8HWF - chains C and B of the 7 polymer chains in the assembly; structure by electron microscopy, 3.30 A resolution.

[Chain C (and B)]
Protein: Primase D5
Source organism: Monkeypox virus
Notes: chain B of this document is another copy of the same molecule, construct and numbering; everything in this record applies to it too
UniProt: Q5IXS3 (Q5IXS3_MONPV); numbering as in UniProt (aligned over 1-785)
Chain sequence (785 residues; row label = number of the first residue in the row):
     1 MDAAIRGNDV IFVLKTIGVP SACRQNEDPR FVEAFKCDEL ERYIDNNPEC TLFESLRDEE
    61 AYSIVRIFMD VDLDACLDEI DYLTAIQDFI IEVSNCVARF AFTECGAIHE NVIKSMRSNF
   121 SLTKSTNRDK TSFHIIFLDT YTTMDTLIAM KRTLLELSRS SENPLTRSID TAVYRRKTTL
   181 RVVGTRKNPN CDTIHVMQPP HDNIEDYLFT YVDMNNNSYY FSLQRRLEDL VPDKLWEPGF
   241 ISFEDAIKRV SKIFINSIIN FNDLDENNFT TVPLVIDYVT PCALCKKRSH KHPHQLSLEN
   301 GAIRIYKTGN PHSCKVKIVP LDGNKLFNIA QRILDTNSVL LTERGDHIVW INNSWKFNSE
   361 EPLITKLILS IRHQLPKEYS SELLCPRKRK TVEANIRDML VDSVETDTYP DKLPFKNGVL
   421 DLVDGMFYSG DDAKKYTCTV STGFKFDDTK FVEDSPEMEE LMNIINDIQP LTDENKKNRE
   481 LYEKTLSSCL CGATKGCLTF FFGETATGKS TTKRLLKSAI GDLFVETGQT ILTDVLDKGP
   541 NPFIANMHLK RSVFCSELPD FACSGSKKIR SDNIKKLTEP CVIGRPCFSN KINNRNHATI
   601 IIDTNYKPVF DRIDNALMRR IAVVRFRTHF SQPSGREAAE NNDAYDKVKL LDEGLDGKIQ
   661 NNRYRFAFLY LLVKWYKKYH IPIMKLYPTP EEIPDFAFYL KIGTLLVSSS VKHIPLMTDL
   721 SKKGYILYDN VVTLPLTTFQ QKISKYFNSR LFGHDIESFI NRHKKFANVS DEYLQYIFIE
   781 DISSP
Disordered / not traced: 1-322, 701-785
Bound ions: Mg2+: Ser-510 (together with ADP)
Residues lining bound ligands: ADP (adenosine-5'-diphosphate): Asn-463, Ile-464, Asp-467, Ile-468, Glu-504, Thr-505, Ala-506, Thr-507, Gly-508, Lys-509, Ser-510, Thr-511, Phe-630, Lys-649, Leu-650, Leu-651, Asp-652, Leu-655, Asp-656

[Chain C / chain B interface]
Pairs across the interface (54):
  Gly-323(C) / Leu-384(B)
  Asn-324(C) / Leu-384(B)  hydrogen bond (side chain-backbone)
  Phe-327(C) / Leu-384(B)  hydrophobic
  Leu-341(C) / Glu-361(B)
  Gly-345(C) / Glu-361(B)
  Thr-391(C) / Pro-386(B)
  Asn-395(C) / Pro-386(B)
  Asn-395(C) / Arg-389(B)  hydrogen bond
  Arg-397(C) / Lys-366(B)
  Asp-398(C) / Pro-362(B)
  Asp-398(C) / Thr-365(B)  hydrogen bond
  Asp-398(C) / Lys-366(B)
  Asp-398(C) / Leu-369(B)
  Asp-398(C) / Arg-389(B)  salt bridge
  Met-399(C) / Leu-369(B)  hydrophobic
  Leu-400(C) / Lys-366(B)  hydrogen bond (backbone-side chain)
  Val-401(C) / Asn-352(B)
  Asp-402(C) / Lys-416(B)
  Asp-537(C) / Gly-528(B)
  Asp-537(C) / Gln-529(B)  hydrogen bond
  Asp-537(C) / Thr-530(B)
  Asp-537(C) / Phe-543(B)
  Lys-538(C) / Asp-534(B)
  Ser-571(C) / Asp-560(B)  hydrogen bond
  Asp-572(C) / Pro-559(B)
  Lys-575(C) / Tyr-606(B)  hydrogen bond
  Lys-576(C) / Gln-529(B)
  Lys-576(C) / Glu-557(B)
  Glu-579(C) / Ser-510(B)
  Glu-579(C) / Lys-513(B)  salt bridge
  Cys-581(C) / Glu-526(B)
  Ile-583(C) / Glu-526(B)
  Ile-583(C) / Thr-527(B)
  Ile-583(C) / Gly-528(B)
  Ile-583(C) / Phe-543(B)  hydrophobic
  Arg-585(C) / Pro-542(B)
  Phe-588(C) / Phe-588(B)
  Asn-590(C) / Pro-542(B)
  Asn-590(C) / Asn-546(B)
  Asn-590(C) / Pro-586(B)
  Asn-590(C) / Cys-587(B)  hydrogen bond (side chain-backbone)
  Ile-592(C) / Glu-526(B)
  Ile-592(C) / Phe-543(B)  hydrophobic
  Arg-612(C) / Asp-560(B)
  Asp-614(C) / Tyr-606(B)  hydrogen bond
  Asn-615(C) / Thr-505(B)
  Ala-616(C) / Thr-505(B)
  Ala-616(C) / Asn-605(B)
  Arg-619(C) / Thr-505(B)  hydrogen bond
  Arg-619(C) / Ala-506(B)
  Ile-683(C) / Glu-653(B)
  Lys-685(C) / Gln-632(B)
  Lys-685(C) / Glu-653(B)  salt bridge
  Tyr-687(C) / Gln-632(B)
Interface residues without a listed pair, chain C (41 interface residues in all): His-347, Ala-394, Ser-403, Pro-580, Ser-589, Asp-611, Arg-620
Interface residues without a listed pair, chain B (43 interface residues in all): Ile-351, Lys-356, Arg-372, Cys-385, Glu-504, Arg-514, Val-525, Ser-556, Cys-563, Gln-660

[In short]
Chain C and chain B form an interface of 41 and 43 residues respectively, with 10 hydrogen bonds and 3 salt
bridges. Polar pairs include Asp-398(C)/Arg-389(B), Glu-579(C)/Lys-513(B) and Lys-685(C)/Glu-653(B). Ligands
of chain C: ADP.
Both chains are Primase D5 (Monkeypox virus). Entry 8HWF (Cryo-EM Structure of D5 ADP-ssDNA form) was
determined by electron microscopy (same publication as 8HWA, 8HWB and 8HWG).
